Entry 6XEZ (electron microscopy, 3.50 A resolution); this record covers chains A and P of the 8 polymer chains in the assembly.

[Chain A]
Name: RNA-directed RNA polymerase
Source organism: Severe acute respiratory syndrome coronavirus 2
Notes: EC 2.7.7.48
Reference sequence: P0DTD1 (R1AB_SARS2); residues 1-932 here correspond to UniProt positions 4393-5324 (UniProt number = residue number + 4392)
Sequence (932 residues; each row starts with the number of its first residue):
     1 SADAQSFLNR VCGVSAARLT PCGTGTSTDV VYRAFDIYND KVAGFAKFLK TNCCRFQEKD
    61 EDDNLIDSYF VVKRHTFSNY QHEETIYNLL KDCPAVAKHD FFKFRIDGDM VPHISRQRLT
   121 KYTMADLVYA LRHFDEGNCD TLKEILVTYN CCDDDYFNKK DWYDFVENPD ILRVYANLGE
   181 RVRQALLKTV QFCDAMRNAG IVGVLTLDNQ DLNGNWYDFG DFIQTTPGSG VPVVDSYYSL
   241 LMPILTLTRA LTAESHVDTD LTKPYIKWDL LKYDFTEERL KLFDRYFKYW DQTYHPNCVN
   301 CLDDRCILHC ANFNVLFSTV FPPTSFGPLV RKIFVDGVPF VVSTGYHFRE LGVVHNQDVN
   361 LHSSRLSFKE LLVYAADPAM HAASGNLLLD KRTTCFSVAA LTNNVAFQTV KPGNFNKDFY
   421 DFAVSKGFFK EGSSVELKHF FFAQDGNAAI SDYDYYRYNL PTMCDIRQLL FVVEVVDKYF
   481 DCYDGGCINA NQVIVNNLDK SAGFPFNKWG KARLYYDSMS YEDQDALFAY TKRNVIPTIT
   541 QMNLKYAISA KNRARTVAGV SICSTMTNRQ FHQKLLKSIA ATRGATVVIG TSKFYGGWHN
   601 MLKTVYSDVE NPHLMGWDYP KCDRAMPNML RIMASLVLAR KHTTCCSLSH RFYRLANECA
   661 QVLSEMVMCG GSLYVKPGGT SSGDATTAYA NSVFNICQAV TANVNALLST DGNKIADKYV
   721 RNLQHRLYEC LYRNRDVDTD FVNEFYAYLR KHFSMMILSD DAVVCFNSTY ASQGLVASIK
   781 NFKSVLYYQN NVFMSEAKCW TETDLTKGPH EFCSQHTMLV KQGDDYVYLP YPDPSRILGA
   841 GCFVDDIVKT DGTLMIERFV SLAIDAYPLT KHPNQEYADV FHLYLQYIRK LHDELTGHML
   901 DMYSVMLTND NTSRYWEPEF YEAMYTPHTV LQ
Not modelled in the structure: 1-3, 930-932
Bound ions: Mg2+: Asn209, Asp218 (together with ADP); Zn2+ site 1: His295, Cys301, Cys306, Cys310; Zn2+ site 2: Cys487, His642, Cys645, Cys646
Residues lining bound ligands:
  - chapso (1N7), molecule 1: Arg197, Val231, Asp284, Lys288, Tyr289
  - chapso (1N7), molecule 2: Val204, Asp221, Ile223, Val231, Val233, Arg733
  - ADP (adenosine-5'-diphosphate): Phe35, Lys50, Asn52, Lys73, His75, Asn79, Arg116, Asp208, Asn209, Tyr217, Asp218, Gly220, Asp221
Swiss-Prot annotation at these positions:
  - region: Lys545 to Arg555 (Interaction with RMP Remdesivir), Thr582 to Pro620 (RdRp Palm N-ter)
  - active site: Ser759, Asp760, Asp761
  - binding site (Mn(2+)): Asn209, Asp218
  - binding site (Zn(2+)): His295, Cys301, Cys306, Cys310, Cys487, His642, Cys645, Cys646
  - site: Gln932 (Cleavage)
What the authors report for this chain:
  - binding site for ADP: Lys73, His75, Arg116
  - Mg2+ coordination through a water molecule: Asp208 (proposed by the authors, not directly observed)

[Chain P]
Molecule: Product RNA
Sequence (35 nucleotides; each row starts with the number of its first residue):
     1 CGCGUAGCAU GCUACGUCAU UCUCCUAAGA AGCUA
Not modelled in the structure: 1

[Chain A / chain P interface]
Residue-residue contacts (19):
  Arg513(A) with G29(P), salt bridge to the phosphate
  Leu758(A) with A35(P), phosphate contact
  Ser759(A) with A35(P), hydrogen bond to the phosphate
  Asp760(A) with A35(P), phosphate contact
  Asp761(A) with A35(P), sugar contact
  Cys813(A) with U34(P), hydrogen bond to the sugar
  Ser814(A) with U34(P), phosphate contact; A35(P), hydrogen bond to the phosphate
  Gln815(A) with U34(P), sugar contact
  Arg836(A) with C33(P), salt bridge to the phosphate; U34(P), salt bridge to the phosphate
  Ala840(A) with C33(P), phosphate contact
  Lys849(A) with G32(P), salt bridge to the phosphate
  Leu854(A) with A31(P), sugar contact
  Arg858(A) with A31(P), sugar contact; G32(P), salt bridge to the phosphate
  Ser861(A) with G32(P), sugar contact
  Leu862(A) with G32(P), sugar contact
  Asp865(A) with C33(P), sugar contact
Other interface residues (no listed pair), chain A (18 interface residues in all): Asp499, Lys593

[Summary]
18 residues of chain A face 6 of chain P across their interface, with 3 hydrogen bonds and 5 salt bridges.
Among the polar pairs are Cys813(A)-U34(P), Ser759(A)-A35(P) and Ser814(A)-A35(P). Bound to chain A: ADP and
chapso. The paper reports a binding site for ADP at Lys73(A), His75(A) and Arg116(A); water-mediated Mg2+
coordination by Asp208(A).
Here chain A is RNA-directed RNA polymerase (Severe acute respiratory syndrome coronavirus 2) and chain P is
Product RNA. Entry 6XEZ (Structure of SARS-CoV-2 replication-transcription complex bound to nsp13 helicase -
nsp13(2)-RTC) was determined by electron microscopy.
